PDB entry 8EDG | electron microscopy, 4.64 A resolution (low resolution: residue-level contacts below are approximate; hydrogen-bond / salt-bridge calls are withheld) | chains R and K of the 12 polymer chains in the assembly

[Chain R]
Molecule: 55-nt DNA strand
Sequence (55 nucleotides; row label = number of the first residue in the row):
     1 CAAGTGGCGC ATAAGTATCA AAATAAGCCA CTTGTTGTTG TTCTCTGGTT CACGC

[Chain K]
Molecule: Hermes transposase
Source organism: Musca domestica
UniProtKB: Q25438 (Q25438_MUSDO); numbering as in UniProt (aligned over 1-612)
Amino-acid sequence (612 residues; numbered 1 to 612; the number before each row is that of its first residue):
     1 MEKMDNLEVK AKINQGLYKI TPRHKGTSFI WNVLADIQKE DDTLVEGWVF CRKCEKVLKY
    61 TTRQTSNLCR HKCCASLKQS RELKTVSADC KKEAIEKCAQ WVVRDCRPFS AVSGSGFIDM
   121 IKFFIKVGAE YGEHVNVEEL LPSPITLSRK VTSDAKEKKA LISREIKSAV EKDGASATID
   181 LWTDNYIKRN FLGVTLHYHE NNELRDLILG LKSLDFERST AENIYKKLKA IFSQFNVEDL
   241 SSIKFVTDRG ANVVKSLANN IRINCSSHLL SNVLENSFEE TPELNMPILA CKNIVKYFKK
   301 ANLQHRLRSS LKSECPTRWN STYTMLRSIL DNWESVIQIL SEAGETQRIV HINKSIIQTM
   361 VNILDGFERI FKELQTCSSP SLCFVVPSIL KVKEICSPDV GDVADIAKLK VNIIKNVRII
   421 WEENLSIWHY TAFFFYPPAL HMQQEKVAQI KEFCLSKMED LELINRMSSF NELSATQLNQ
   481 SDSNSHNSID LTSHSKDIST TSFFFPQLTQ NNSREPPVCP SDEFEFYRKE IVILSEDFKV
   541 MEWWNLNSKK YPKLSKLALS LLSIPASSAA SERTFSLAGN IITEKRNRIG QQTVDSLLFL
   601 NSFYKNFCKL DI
Disordered / not traced: 1-3, 78-612
Sequence notes: engineered mutation Glu2 (Gln in Q25438), Gly128 (Lys in Q25438)
Ion coordination: Zn2+: Cys51, Cys54, His71, Cys73

[How chain R and chain K interact]
Residue-residue contacts - 11 pairs, chain R then chain K:
  DT24(R) - Ser28(K)
  DT24(R) - Thr65(K)
  DA25(R) - Arg63(K)
  DA25(R) - Gln64(K)
  DA25(R) - Thr65(K)
  DA25(R) - Ser66(K)
  DA26(R) - Gln64(K)
  DA26(R) - Ser66(K)
  DG27(R) - Ser66(K)
  DG27(R) - Arg70(K)
  DC28(R) - Arg70(K)
Also at the interface, not in a pair above, chain K (9 interface residues in all): Phe29, Thr62, Cys69

[In short]
5 residues of chain R face 9 of chain K across their interface. Cys51(K), Cys54(K), His71(K) and Cys73(K) form
the Zn2+ site.
Here chain R is a 55-nt DNA strand and chain K is Hermes transposase (Musca domestica). Entry 8EDG (Cryo-EM
structure of the Hermes transposase bound to two left-ends of its DNA transposon) was determined by electron
microscopy together with 8EB5 and 8SJD from the same study.
